Entry 8XOU (electron microscopy, 5.58 A resolution (low resolution: residue-level contacts below are approximate; hydrogen-bond / salt-bridge calls are withheld)); this record covers chains A0 and D1 of the 42 polymer chains in the assembly.

Chain A0 (and D1):
Protein: Major capsid protein
From: Escherichia phage Lambda
Notes: chain D1 of this document is another copy of the same molecule, construct and numbering; everything in this record applies to it too
UniProt: P03713 (CAPSD_LAMBD); numbering as in UniProt (aligned over 1-341)
Amino-acid sequence (341 residues; each row starts with the number of its first residue):
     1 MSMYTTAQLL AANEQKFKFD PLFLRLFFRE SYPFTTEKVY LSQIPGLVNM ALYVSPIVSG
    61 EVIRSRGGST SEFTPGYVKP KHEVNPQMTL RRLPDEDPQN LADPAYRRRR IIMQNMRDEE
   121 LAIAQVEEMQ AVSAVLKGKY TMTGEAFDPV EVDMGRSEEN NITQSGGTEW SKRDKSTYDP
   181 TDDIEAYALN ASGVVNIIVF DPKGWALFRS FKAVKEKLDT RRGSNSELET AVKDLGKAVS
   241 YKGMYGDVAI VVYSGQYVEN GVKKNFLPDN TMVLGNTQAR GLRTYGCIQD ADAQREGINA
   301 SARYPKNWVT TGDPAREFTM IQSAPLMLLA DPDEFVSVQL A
Disordered / not traced: 1-6

Interface between chain A0 and chain D1:
Contacting residue pairs (9; chain A0 residue first):
  Gln-289(A0) / Arg-316(D1)
  Asp-290(A0) / Arg-316(D1)
  Ala-291(A0) / Arg-316(D1)
  Trp-308(A0) / Gly-312(D1)
  Trp-308(A0) / Asp-313(D1)
  Val-309(A0) / Gly-312(D1)
  Thr-310(A0) / Gly-312(D1)
  Thr-310(A0) / Asp-313(D1)
  Thr-311(A0) / Thr-311(D1)
Also at the interface, not in a pair above, chain A0 (9 interface residues in all): Lys-81, Gln-294

Summary:
9 residues of chain A0 and 4 residues of chain D1 are in contact.
Chain A0 and chain D1 are both Major capsid protein (Escherichia phage Lambda); the structure, Prohead portal
vertex of bacteriophage lambda, was determined by electron microscopy together with 8XOT, 8XOW, 8XPM and 8XQB
from the same study.
